8G0D - chains C and F of the 20 polymer chains in the assembly; structure by electron microscopy, 2.90 A resolution.

# Chain C
Protein: ATP synthase subunit alpha
From: Mycolicibacterium smegmatis MC2 155
Notes: EC 7.1.2.2
Reference sequence: A0R202 (ATPA_MYCS2); numbering as in UniProt (aligned over 1-548)
Sequence (548 residues; numbered 1 to 548; the number before each row is that of its first residue):
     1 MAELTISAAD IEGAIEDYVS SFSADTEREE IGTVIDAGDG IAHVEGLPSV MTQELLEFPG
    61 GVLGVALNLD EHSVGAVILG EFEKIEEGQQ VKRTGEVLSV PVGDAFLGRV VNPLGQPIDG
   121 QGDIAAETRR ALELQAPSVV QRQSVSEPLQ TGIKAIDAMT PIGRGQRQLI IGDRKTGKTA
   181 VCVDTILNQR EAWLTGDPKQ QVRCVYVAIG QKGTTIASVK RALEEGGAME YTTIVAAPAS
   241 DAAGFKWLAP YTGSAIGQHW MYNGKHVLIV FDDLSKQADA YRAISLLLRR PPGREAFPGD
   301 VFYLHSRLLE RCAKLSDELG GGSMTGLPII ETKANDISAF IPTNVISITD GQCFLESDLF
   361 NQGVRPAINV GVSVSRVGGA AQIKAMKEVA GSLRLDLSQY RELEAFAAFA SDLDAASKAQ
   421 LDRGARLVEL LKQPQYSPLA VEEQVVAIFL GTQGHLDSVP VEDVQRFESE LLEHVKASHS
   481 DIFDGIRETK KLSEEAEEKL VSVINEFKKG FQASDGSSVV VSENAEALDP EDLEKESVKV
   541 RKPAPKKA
Not modelled in the structure: 1-8, 23-26, 521-548
Swiss-Prot annotation at these positions:
  - binding site (ATP): Gly-172 to Thr-179
  - site: Ser-373 (Required for activity)

# Chain F
Protein: ATP synthase subunit beta
From: Mycolicibacterium smegmatis MC2 155
Notes: EC 7.1.2.2
Reference sequence: A0R200 (ATPB_MYCS2); numbering as in UniProt (aligned over 1-475)
Sequence (475 residues; each row starts with the number of its first residue):
     1 MTATAEKTAG RVVRITGPVV DVEFPRGSVP ELFNALHAEI TFGALAKTLT LEVAQHLGDS
    61 LVRCISMQPT DGLVRGVEVT DTGASISVPV GDGVKGHVFN ALGDCLDDPG YGKDFEHWSI
   121 HRKPPAFSDL EPRTEMLETG LKVVDLLTPY VRGGKIALFG GAGVGKTVLI QEMINRIARN
   181 FGGTSVFAGV GERTREGNDL WVELADANVL KDTALVFGQM DEPPGTRMRV ALSALTMAEF
   241 FRDEQGQDVL LFIDNIFRFT QAGSEVSTLL GRMPSAVGYQ PTLADEMGEL QERITSTRGR
   301 SITSMQAVYV PADDYTDPAP ATTFAHLDAT TELSRAVFSK GIFPAVDPLA SSSTILDPAI
   361 VGDEHYRVAQ EVIRILQRYK DLQDIIAILG IDELSEEDKQ LVNRARRIER FLSQNMMAAE
   421 QFTGQPGSTV PLKETIEAFD KLTKGEFDHL PEQAFFLIGG LDDLAKKAES LGAKL
Not modelled in the structure: 1-7, 472-475

# Chain C / chain F interface
Pairs across the interface (13; chain C residue first):
  Pro-48(C) / Arg-75(F)
  Val-50(C) / Val-74(F)
  Met-51(C) / Leu-73(F)
  Thr-52(C) / Asp-71(F)
  Thr-52(C) / Gly-72(F)  hydrogen bond (backbone-backbone)
  Thr-52(C) / Leu-73(F)  hydrogen bond (backbone-backbone)
  Asn-68(C) / Ile-15(F)
  Leu-69(C) / Arg-14(F)
  Leu-69(C) / Ile-15(F)  hydrogen bond (backbone-backbone)
  Asp-70(C) / Val-13(F)
  Glu-71(C) / Val-13(F)  hydrogen bond (backbone-backbone)
  Gly-299(C) / Glu-265(F)
  Asp-414(C) / Ile-388(F)  hydrogen bond (backbone-backbone)
Other interface residues (no listed pair), chain C (16 interface residues in all): Leu-67, Val-139, Pro-291, Ser-306, Arg-307, Leu-413
Other interface residues (no listed pair), chain F (16 interface residues in all): Gly-17, Asn-198, Met-220, Asp-221, Thr-268, Leu-269

# Summary
The chain C/chain F interface involves 16 residues from each chain; the contacts include 5 hydrogen bonds.
Backbone hydrogen bonds pair Thr-52(C)/Gly-72(F), Thr-52(C)/Leu-73(F) and Leu-69(C)/Ile-15(F). From UniProt: 8
ATP-binding residues on chain C.
Here chain C is ATP synthase subunit alpha and chain F is ATP synthase subunit beta, both from
Mycolicibacterium smegmatis MC2 155. Entry 8G0D (Cryo-EM structure of TBAJ-876-bound Mycobacterium smegmatis
ATP synthase rotational state 2 (backbone model)) was determined by electron microscopy (same publication as
8G07, 8G08, 8G09, 8G0A, 8G0B, 8G0C and 8G0E).
